PDB entry 6XHM | X-ray diffraction, 1.41 A resolution | chains A and B

== Chain A (and B) ==
Molecule: 3C-like proteinase
Organism: Severe acute respiratory syndrome coronavirus 2
Notes: EC 3.4.22.69; chain B of this document is another copy of the same molecule, construct and numbering; everything in this record applies to it too
UniProtKB: P0DTD1 (R1AB_SARS2); residues 1-306 here correspond to UniProt positions 3264-3569 (UniProt number = residue number + 3263)
Sequence (306 residues; numbered 1 to 306; the number before each row is that of its first residue):
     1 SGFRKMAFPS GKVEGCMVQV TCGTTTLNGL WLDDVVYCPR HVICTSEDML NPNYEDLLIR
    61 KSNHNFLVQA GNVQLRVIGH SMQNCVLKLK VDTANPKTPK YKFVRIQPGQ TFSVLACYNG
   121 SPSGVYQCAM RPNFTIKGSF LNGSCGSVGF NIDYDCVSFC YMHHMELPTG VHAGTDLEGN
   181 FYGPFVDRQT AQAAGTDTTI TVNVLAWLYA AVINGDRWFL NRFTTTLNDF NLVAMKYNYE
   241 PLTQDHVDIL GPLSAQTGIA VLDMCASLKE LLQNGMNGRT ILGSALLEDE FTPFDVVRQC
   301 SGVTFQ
Disordered / not traced: 303-306 (chain B: 302-306)
Covalently attached groups: compound V2M linked to Cys145
Small-molecule neighbours: V2M (N-[(2S)-1-({(2S,3S)-3,4-dihydroxy-1-[(3S)-2-oxopyrrolidin-3-yl]butan-2-yl}amino)-4-methyl-1-oxopentan-2-yl]-4-methoxy-1H-indole-2-carboxamide): Leu27, His41, Met49, Phe140, Leu141, Asn142, Gly143, Ser144, His163, His164, Met165, Glu166, Leu167, Pro168, His172, Asp187, Arg188, Gln189, Thr190, Ala191
Curated features (UniProtKB/Swiss-Prot):
  - active site: His41 (For 3CL-PRO activity), Cys145 (Nucleophile)
  - site: Gln306 (Cleavage)
  - cross-link (Glycyl lysine isopeptide (Lys-Gly)): Lys5 (interchain with G-Cter in ubiquitin), Lys90 (interchain with G-Cter in ubiquitin)
What the authors report for this chain:
  - binding site for V2M: His41, Met49, Phe140, Gly143, Cys145, His163, His164, Glu166, Asp187, Arg188, Gln189 to Ala191
  - catalytic residues: His41, Cys145

== Interface between chain A and chain B ==
Residue-residue contacts (76; chain A residue first):
  Ser1(A) with Gly138(B); Ser139(B); Phe140(B), hydrogen bond (backbone-backbone); Glu166(B), hydrogen bond (backbone-side chain); Gly170(B); His172(B), hydrogen bond (backbone-side chain)
  Gly2(A) with Gly138(B); Ser139(B), hydrogen bond (backbone-side chain)
  Arg4(A) with Lys5(B); Tyr126(B); Gln127(B), hydrogen bond (side chain-backbone); Cys128(B); Lys137(B), hydrogen bond (side chain-backbone); Gly138(B); Ser139(B)
  Lys5(A) with Arg4(B); Tyr126(B)
  Met6(A) with Gly124(B); Val125(B); Tyr126(B), hydrophobic; Ser139(B)
  Ala7(A) with Gly124(B); Val125(B), hydrogen bond (backbone-backbone)
  Phe8(A) with Val125(B)
  Pro9(A) with Ser10(B); Glu14(B); Pro122(B); Ser123(B); Gly124(B); Val125(B), hydrophobic
  Ser10(A) with Pro9(B); Ser10(B), hydrogen bond (backbone-side chain); Glu14(B), hydrogen bond (backbone-side chain)
  Gly11(A) with Gly11(B); Glu14(B), hydrogen bond (backbone-side chain)
  Glu14(A) with Pro9(B); Ser10(B), hydrogen bond (side chain-backbone); Gly11(B), hydrogen bond (side chain-backbone)
  Pro122(A) with Pro9(B)
  Ser123(A) with Pro9(B); Arg298(B), hydrogen bond (backbone-side chain)
  Gly124(A) with Met6(B); Ala7(B); Pro9(B); Arg298(B)
  Val125(A) with Met6(B); Ala7(B), hydrogen bond (backbone-backbone); Phe8(B); Pro9(B), hydrophobic; Val125(B), hydrophobic
  Tyr126(A) with Arg4(B); Lys5(B); Met6(B), hydrophobic
  Gln127(A) with Arg4(B), hydrogen bond (backbone-side chain)
  Cys128(A) with Arg4(B)
  Lys137(A) with Arg4(B), hydrogen bond (backbone-side chain)
  Gly138(A) with Gly2(B); Arg4(B)
  Ser139(A) with Ser1(B); Gly2(B), hydrogen bond (side chain-backbone); Arg4(B); Met6(B); Gln299(B), hydrogen bond
  Phe140(A) with Ser1(B), hydrogen bond (backbone-side chain)
  Leu141(A) with Ser1(B); Gln299(B); Cys300(B); Ser301(B)
  Glu166(A) with Ser1(B), hydrogen bond
  His172(A) with Ser1(B), hydrogen bond (side chain-backbone)
  Thr280(A) with Leu286(B)
  Gly283(A) with Leu286(B)
  Arg298(A) with Ser123(B), hydrogen bond (side chain-backbone); Leu141(B)
  Gln299(A) with Ser139(B), hydrogen bond; Leu141(B)
Other interface residues (no listed pair), chain A (36 interface residues in all): Phe3, Lys12, Leu115, Ala116, Ala285, Leu286, Ser301
Other interface residues (no listed pair), chain B (34 interface residues in all): Lys12, Leu115, Gly283

== Overview ==
36 residues of chain A face 34 of chain B across their interface; the contacts include 23 hydrogen bonds.
Polar pairs include Ser1(A)-Glu166(B), Ser1(A)-His172(B) and Gly2(A)-Ser139(B). Covalently linked compound
V2M: at Cys145(A). From the paper: catalytic residues His41(A) and Cys145(A); a binding site for V2M at
His41(A), Met49(A) and Phe140(A) among others.
Chain A and chain B are both 3C-like proteinase (Severe acute respiratory syndrome coronavirus 2); the
structure, Covalent complex of SARS-CoV-2 main protease with
N-[(2S)-1-({(2S,3S)-3,4-dihydroxy-1-[(3S)-2-oxopyrrolidin-3-yl]butan-2-yl}amino)-4-methyl-1-oxopentan-2-yl]-4-methoxy-1H-indole-2-carboxamide,
was determined by X-ray diffraction together with 6XHL, 6XHN and 6XHO from the same study.
